PDB entry 2ZVZ | X-ray diffraction, 2.40 A resolution | chains A and B

== Chain A (and B) ==
Protein: Chemotaxis protein motB
From: Salmonella typhimurium
Notes: fragment: C-terminal fragment 2; chain B of this document is another copy of the same molecule, construct and numbering; everything in this record applies to it too
UniProtKB: P55892 (MOTB_SALTY); numbering as in UniProt (aligned over 99-276)
Amino-acid sequence (183 residues; numbered 99 to 281; the number before each row is that of its first residue):
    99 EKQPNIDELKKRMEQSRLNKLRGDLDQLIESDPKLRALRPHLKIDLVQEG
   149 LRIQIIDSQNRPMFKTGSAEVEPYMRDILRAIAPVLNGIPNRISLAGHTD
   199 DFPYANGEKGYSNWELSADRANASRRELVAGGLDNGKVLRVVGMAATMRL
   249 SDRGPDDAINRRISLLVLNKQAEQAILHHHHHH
Not modelled in the structure: 99-101, 250-254, 277-281 (chain B: 99-103, 201-204, 246-254, 278-281)
Sequence notes: expression tag (277-281)
Reported in the primary citation:
  - mutagenesis - L119E, L119P: decreased growth

== Chain A / chain B interface ==
Residue-residue contacts - 50 pairs, chain A then chain B:
  Val145(A) with His276(B)
  Arg150(A) with His276(B), hydrogen bond
  Tyr202(A) with Asn233(B), hydrogen bond (side chain-backbone); Gly234(B), hydrogen bond (side chain-backbone)
  Gly205(A) with Arg223(B), hydrogen bond (backbone-side chain)
  Glu206(A) with Val227(B); Asn233(B), hydrogen bond
  Lys207(A) with Arg224(B)
  Gly208(A) with Arg224(B)
  Ser210(A) with Arg223(B)
  Trp212(A) with Asn220(B), hydrogen bond (backbone-side chain); Arg223(B); Val236(B); Leu237(B); Arg238(B); Val239(B), hydrophobic
  Glu213(A) with Asn220(B); Arg223(B), salt bridge; Arg224(B), salt bridge
  Ala216(A) with Asn220(B)
  Asp217(A) with Asp217(B)
  Asn220(A) with Trp212(B), hydrogen bond (side chain-backbone); Glu213(B); Ala216(B)
  Arg223(A) with Ser210(B), hydrogen bond; Trp212(B); Glu213(B), salt bridge
  Arg224(A) with Gly208(B); Glu213(B), salt bridge
  Val236(A) with Trp212(B)
  Leu237(A) with Trp212(B)
  Arg238(A) with Trp212(B); Arg238(B); Gly241(B); Met242(B)
  Val239(A) with Trp212(B), hydrophobic; Ala216(B), hydrophobic; Val239(B); Val240(B); Gly241(B), hydrogen bond (backbone-backbone)
  Val240(A) with Arg238(B); Val239(B)
  Gly241(A) with Arg238(B); Val239(B), hydrogen bond (backbone-backbone)
  Met242(A) with Leu237(B), hydrophobic; Arg238(B)
  Thr245(A) with Arg190(B)
  Ile274(A) with Met242(B)
  Leu275(A) with Met242(B), hydrophobic; Thr245(B)
Other interface residues (no listed pair), chain B (24 interface residues in all): Lys207, Leu231
The authors on this interface:
  - hot spots on chain A (mutagenesis) - A216W, D217W, R223H: abolished binding to another copy of this molecule
  - hot spots on chain B (mutagenesis) - E213G: abolished binding to Chemotaxis protein motB (chain B)

== In short ==
The interface between chain A and chain B involves 25 residues on one side and 24 on the other, with 10
hydrogen bonds and 4 salt bridges. Among the polar pairs are Glu213(A)-Arg223(B), Glu213(A)-Arg224(B) and
Arg150(A)-His276(B). From the paper: A216W, D217W and R223H of chain A abolish binding to another copy of this
molecule; L119E and L119P of chain A reduce growth.
Chain A and chain B are both Chemotaxis protein motB (Salmonella typhimurium); the structure, Structure of the
periplasmic domain of MotB from Salmonella (crystal form III), was determined by X-ray diffraction together
with 2ZVY and 2ZOV from the same study.
